PDB entry 8J9Y | electron microscopy, 3.16 A resolution | chains B and A

# Chain B (and A)
Name: DNA topoisomerase 2
From: African swine fever virus LIS57
Notes: chain A of this document is another copy of the same molecule, construct and numbering; everything in this record applies to it too
UniProtKB: A0A2X0THW2 (A0A2X0THW2_ASF); residues 1-1192 here = UniProt positions 1-1192
Chain sequence (1192 residues; row label = number of the first residue in the row):
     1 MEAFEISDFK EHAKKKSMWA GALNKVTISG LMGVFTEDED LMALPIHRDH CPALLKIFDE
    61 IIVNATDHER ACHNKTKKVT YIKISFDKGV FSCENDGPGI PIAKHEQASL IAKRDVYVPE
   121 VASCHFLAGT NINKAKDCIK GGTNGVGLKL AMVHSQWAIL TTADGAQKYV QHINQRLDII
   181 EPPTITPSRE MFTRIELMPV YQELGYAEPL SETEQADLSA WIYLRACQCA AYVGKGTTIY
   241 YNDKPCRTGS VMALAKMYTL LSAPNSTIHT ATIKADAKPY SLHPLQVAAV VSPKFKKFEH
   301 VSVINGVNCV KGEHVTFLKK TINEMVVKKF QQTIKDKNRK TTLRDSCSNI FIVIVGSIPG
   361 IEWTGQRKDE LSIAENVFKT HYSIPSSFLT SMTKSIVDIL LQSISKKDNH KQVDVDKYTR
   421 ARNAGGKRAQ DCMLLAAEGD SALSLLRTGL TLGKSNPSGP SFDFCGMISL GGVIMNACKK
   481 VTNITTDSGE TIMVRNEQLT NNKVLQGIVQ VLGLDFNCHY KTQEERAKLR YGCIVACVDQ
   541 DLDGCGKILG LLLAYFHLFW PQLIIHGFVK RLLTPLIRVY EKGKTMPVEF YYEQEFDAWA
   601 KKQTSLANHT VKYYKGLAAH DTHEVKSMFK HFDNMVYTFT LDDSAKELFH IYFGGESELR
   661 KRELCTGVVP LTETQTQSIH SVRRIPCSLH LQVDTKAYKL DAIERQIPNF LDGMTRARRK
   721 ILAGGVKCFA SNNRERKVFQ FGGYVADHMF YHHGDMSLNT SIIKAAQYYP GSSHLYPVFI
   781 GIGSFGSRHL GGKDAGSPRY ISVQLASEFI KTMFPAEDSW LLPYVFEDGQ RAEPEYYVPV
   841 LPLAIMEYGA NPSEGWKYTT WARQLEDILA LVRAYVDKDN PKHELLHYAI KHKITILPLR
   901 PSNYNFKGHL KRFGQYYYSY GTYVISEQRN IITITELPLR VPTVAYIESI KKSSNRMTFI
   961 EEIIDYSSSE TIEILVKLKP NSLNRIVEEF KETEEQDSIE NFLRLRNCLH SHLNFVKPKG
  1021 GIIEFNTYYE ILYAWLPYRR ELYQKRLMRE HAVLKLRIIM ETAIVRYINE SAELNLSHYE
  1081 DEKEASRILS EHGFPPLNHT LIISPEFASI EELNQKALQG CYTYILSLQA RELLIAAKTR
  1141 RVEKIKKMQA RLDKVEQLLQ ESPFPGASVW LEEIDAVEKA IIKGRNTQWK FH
Unresolved in the structure: 1-414, 471-501
Reported in the primary citation:
  - catalytic residues: Tyr-800 (by similarity / conservation)
  - mutagenesis - Y800F: abolished catalytic activity
  - contacts within the chain: Lys-615/Asp-828 (salt bridge), Glu-817/Arg-1046 (salt bridge), Trp-820/Phe-1107 (hydrophobic contact), Tyr-824/Phe-1107 (hydrophobic contact), Arg-831/Phe-1107 (hydrophobic contact)
  - conformationally variable residues (order/disorder transition): Leu-470 to Asn-502
  - self-association interface (contacts with another copy of this molecule); pairs are residue here / residue on that copy: Arg-799/Asp-828 (salt bridge)

# Chain B / chain A interface
Residue-residue contacts (135):
  Thr-419(B) with Asp-965(A); Tyr-966(A)
  Arg-420(B) with Glu-962(A); Tyr-966(A), hydrogen bond (backbone-side chain)
  Ala-421(B) with Tyr-966(A)
  Arg-422(B) with Tyr-966(A), hydrogen bond
  Asp-440(B) with Asp-794(A)
  Ser-441(B) with Ser-784(A), hydrogen bond; Asp-794(A); Gly-796(A)
  Ser-444(B) with Asp-794(A)
  Arg-447(B) with His-789(A); Asp-965(A), hydrogen bond (side chain-backbone); Tyr-966(A); Ser-967(A), hydrogen bond (side chain-backbone)
  Thr-448(B) with Ser-969(A)
  Thr-451(B) with Ser-967(A); Ser-968(A); Ser-969(A)
  Asp-539(B) with Tyr-800(A)
  Asp-541(B) with Tyr-800(A), hydrogen bond
  Lys-612(B) with Glu-735(A), salt bridge
  Lys-615(B) with Tyr-800(A)
  Gly-616(B) with Tyr-800(A)
  Ala-618(B) with Gly-783(A); Ser-784(A), hydrogen bond (backbone-backbone); Gly-796(A); Ile-801(A)
  Ala-619(B) with Tyr-800(A)
  His-620(B) with Gly-783(A)
  Thr-622(B) with Lys-1190(A), hydrogen bond
  Glu-735(B) with Lys-612(A), salt bridge
  Arg-736(B) with Asp-747(A), salt bridge
  Lys-737(B) with Asp-828(A)
  Phe-739(B) with Ala-746(A); Phe-750(A), hydrophobic; Tyr-751(A); His-752(A)
  Gln-740(B) with Ala-746(A); Asp-747(A), hydrogen bond (side chain-backbone); Phe-750(A)
  Gly-743(B) with Gly-743(A)
  Tyr-744(B) with Asp-747(A)
  Ala-746(B) with Phe-739(A); Gln-740(A)
  Asp-747(B) with Arg-736(A), salt bridge; Gln-740(A), hydrogen bond (backbone-side chain); Tyr-744(A)
  Phe-750(B) with Phe-739(A), hydrophobic; Gln-740(A); Arg-799(A)
  Tyr-751(B) with Phe-739(A)
  His-752(B) with Phe-739(A); Arg-799(A)
  Gly-754(B) with Asp-755(A)
  Asp-755(B) with Gly-754(A); Asp-755(A), hydrogen bond (backbone-side chain)
  Gly-783(B) with Ala-618(A); His-620(A)
  Ser-784(B) with Ser-441(A), hydrogen bond; Ala-618(A), hydrogen bond (backbone-backbone)
  His-789(B) with Arg-447(A)
  Asp-794(B) with Asp-440(A); Ser-441(A); Ser-444(A)
  Gly-796(B) with Ser-441(A); Ala-618(A)
  Arg-799(B) with Phe-750(A); His-752(A); Glu-827(A), salt bridge; Asp-828(A), salt bridge
  Tyr-800(B) with Asp-539(A); Asp-541(A), hydrogen bond; Lys-615(A); Gly-616(A); Ala-619(A)
  Ile-801(B) with Ala-618(A)
  Glu-827(B) with Arg-799(A), salt bridge
  Asp-828(B) with Lys-737(A); Arg-799(A), salt bridge
  Glu-962(B) with Arg-420(A)
  Asp-965(B) with Thr-419(A); Arg-447(A), hydrogen bond (backbone-side chain)
  Tyr-966(B) with Thr-419(A); Arg-420(A), hydrogen bond (side chain-backbone); Ala-421(A); Arg-422(A), hydrogen bond; Arg-447(A)
  Ser-967(B) with Arg-447(A), hydrogen bond (backbone-side chain); Thr-451(A)
  Ser-968(B) with Thr-451(A)
  Ser-969(B) with Thr-448(A); Thr-451(A)
  Leu-1076(B) with Leu-1134(A)
  Ser-1077(B) with Leu-1133(A); Ile-1135(A)
  His-1078(B) with Ile-1135(A)
  Tyr-1079(B) with Leu-1134(A); Ile-1135(A)
  Glu-1080(B) with Leu-1134(A); Ile-1135(A), hydrogen bond (backbone-backbone); Ala-1136(A), hydrogen bond (backbone-backbone)
  Asp-1081(B) with Leu-1134(A); Ala-1136(A)
  Glu-1082(B) with Arg-1131(A), salt bridge; Leu-1134(A)
  Thr-1123(B) with Arg-1131(A)
  Ile-1125(B) with Ala-1130(A)
  Leu-1126(B) with Ala-1130(A), hydrogen bond (backbone-backbone); Arg-1131(A), hydrogen bond (backbone-backbone)
  Ser-1127(B) with Arg-1131(A)
  Leu-1128(B) with Leu-1128(A); Gln-1129(A); Ala-1130(A), hydrogen bond (backbone-backbone)
  Gln-1129(B) with Leu-1128(A)
  Ala-1130(B) with Ile-1125(A); Leu-1126(A), hydrogen bond (backbone-backbone); Leu-1128(A), hydrogen bond (backbone-backbone)
  Arg-1131(B) with Glu-1082(A), salt bridge; Thr-1123(A); Leu-1126(A), hydrogen bond (backbone-backbone); Ser-1127(A)
  Leu-1133(B) with Ser-1077(A)
  Leu-1134(B) with Leu-1076(A); Tyr-1079(A); Glu-1080(A); Asp-1081(A); Glu-1082(A)
  Ile-1135(B) with Ser-1077(A); His-1078(A); Tyr-1079(A); Glu-1080(A), hydrogen bond (backbone-backbone)
  Ala-1136(B) with Glu-1080(A), hydrogen bond (backbone-backbone); Asp-1081(A)
  Lys-1190(B) with Thr-622(A), hydrogen bond
Interface residues without a listed pair, chain B (79 interface residues in all): Phe-462, Asp-621, Phe-741, Ser-787, Leu-790, Ala-795, Ser-797, Ile-964, Tyr-1067, Ala-1085
Interface residues without a listed pair, chain A (79 interface residues in all): Phe-462, Asp-621, Phe-741, Ser-787, Leu-790, Ala-795, Ser-797, Ile-964, Tyr-1067, Ala-1085
Interface features reported in the paper:
  - interface residues, chain A: Phe-739(A), Phe-750(A)

# In short
The chain B/chain A interface involves 79 residues from each chain; the contacts include 29 hydrogen bonds and
10 salt bridges. Polar pairs include Lys-612(B)/Glu-735(A), Arg-736(B)/Asp-747(A) and Arg-799(B)/Glu-827(A).
The paper reports the catalytic residue Tyr-800(B); Y800F of chain B abolishes catalytic activity.
Both chains are DNA topoisomerase 2 (African swine fever virus LIS57). Entry 8J9Y (cryo-EM structure of viral
topoisomerase in conformation 1) was determined by electron microscopy together with 8J9Z from the same study.
